6PVL - chains A and D of the 4 polymer chains in the assembly; structure by electron microscopy, 4.40 A resolution (low resolution: residue-level contacts below are approximate; hydrogen-bond / salt-bridge calls are withheld).

[Chain A (and D)]
Protein: Transient receptor potential cation channel subfamily V member 3
From: Mus musculus
Notes: chain D of this document is another copy of the same molecule, construct and numbering; everything in this record applies to it too
Reference sequence: Q8K424 (TRPV3_MOUSE); residues 1-791 here = UniProt positions 1-791
Sequence (808 residues; each row starts with the number of its first residue):
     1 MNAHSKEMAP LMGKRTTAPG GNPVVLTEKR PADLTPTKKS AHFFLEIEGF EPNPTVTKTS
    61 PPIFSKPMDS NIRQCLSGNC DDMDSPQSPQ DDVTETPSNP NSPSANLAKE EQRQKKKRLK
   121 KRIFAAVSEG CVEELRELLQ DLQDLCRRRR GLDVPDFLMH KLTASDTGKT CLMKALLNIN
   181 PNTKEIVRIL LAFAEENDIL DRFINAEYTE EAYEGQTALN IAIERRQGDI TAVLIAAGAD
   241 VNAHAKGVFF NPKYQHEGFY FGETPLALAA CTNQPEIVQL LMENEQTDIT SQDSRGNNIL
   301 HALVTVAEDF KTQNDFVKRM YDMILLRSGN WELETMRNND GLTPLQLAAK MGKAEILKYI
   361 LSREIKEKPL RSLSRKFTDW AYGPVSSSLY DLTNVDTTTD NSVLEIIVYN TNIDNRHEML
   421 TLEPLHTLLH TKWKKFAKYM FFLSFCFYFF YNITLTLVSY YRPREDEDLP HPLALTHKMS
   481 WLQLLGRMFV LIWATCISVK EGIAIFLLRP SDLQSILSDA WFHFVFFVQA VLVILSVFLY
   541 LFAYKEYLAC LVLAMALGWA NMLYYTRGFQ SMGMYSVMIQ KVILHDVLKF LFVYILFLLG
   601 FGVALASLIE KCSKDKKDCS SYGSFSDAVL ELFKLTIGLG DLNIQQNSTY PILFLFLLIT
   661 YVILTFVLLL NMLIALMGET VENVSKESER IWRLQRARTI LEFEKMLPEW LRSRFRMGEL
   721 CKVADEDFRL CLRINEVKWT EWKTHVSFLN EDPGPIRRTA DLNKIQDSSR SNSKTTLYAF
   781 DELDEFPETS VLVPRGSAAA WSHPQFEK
Disordered / not traced: 1-114, 759-808
Construct notes: expression tag (792-808)
Curated features (UniProtKB/Swiss-Prot):
  - binding site (Na(+)): Gly-638
What the authors report for this chain:
  - self-association interface (contacts with another copy of this molecule); pairs are residue here / residue on that copy: Trp-742/Arg-226

[Chain A / chain D interface]
Residue-residue contacts - 82 pairs, chain A then chain D:
  Trp-380(A) / Glu-257(D)
  Ala-381(A) / Glu-224(D)
  Ala-381(A) / Arg-225(D)
  Tyr-382(A) / Gln-216(D)
  Tyr-382(A) / Glu-224(D)
  Tyr-382(A) / Phe-249(D)
  Tyr-382(A) / Phe-259(D)
  Tyr-382(A) / Phe-261(D)
  Pro-384(A) / Phe-259(D)
  Pro-384(A) / Thr-272(D)
  Val-385(A) / Phe-259(D)
  Tyr-460(A) / Phe-625(D)
  Val-552(A) / Val-603(D)
  Val-552(A) / Ala-604(D)
  Val-552(A) / Ser-607(D)
  Met-555(A) / Val-603(D)
  Trp-559(A) / Leu-596(D)
  Trp-559(A) / Leu-599(D)
  Trp-559(A) / Gly-600(D)
  Met-562(A) / Leu-596(D)
  Leu-563(A) / Phe-597(D)
  Ser-571(A) / Lys-589(D)
  Met-572(A) / Lys-589(D)
  Met-572(A) / Phe-592(D)
  Met-572(A) / Val-593(D)
  Tyr-575(A) / Phe-590(D)
  Tyr-575(A) / Val-593(D)
  Tyr-575(A) / Leu-668(D)
  Tyr-575(A) / Asn-671(D)
  Tyr-575(A) / Met-672(D)
  Met-578(A) / Asn-671(D)
  Met-578(A) / Ala-675(D)
  Ile-579(A) / Leu-668(D)
  Ile-579(A) / Asn-671(D)
  Val-582(A) / Val-667(D)
  Val-582(A) / Asn-671(D)
  Ile-583(A) / Val-667(D)
  Val-587(A) / Val-667(D)
  Tyr-622(A) / Ile-652(D)
  Leu-630(A) / Leu-655(D)
  Phe-633(A) / Phe-656(D)
  Lys-634(A) / Leu-655(D)
  Ile-637(A) / Leu-635(D)
  Ile-637(A) / Ile-659(D)
  Ile-637(A) / Val-662(D)
  Leu-669(A) / Phe-666(D)
  Met-672(A) / Phe-666(D)
  Leu-673(A) / Leu-670(D)
  Leu-676(A) / Ile-674(D)
  Met-677(A) / Ile-674(D)
  Met-677(A) / Met-677(D)
  Val-681(A) / Glu-679(D)
  Val-681(A) / Val-681(D)
  Glu-682(A) / Glu-679(D)
  Val-684(A) / Ile-674(D)
  Ser-685(A) / Gly-678(D)
  Glu-736(A) / Gln-255(D)
  Glu-736(A) / His-256(D)
  Trp-739(A) / Val-306(D)
  Trp-739(A) / Glu-308(D)
  Trp-742(A) / Arg-226(D)
  Trp-742(A) / Thr-272(D)
  Trp-742(A) / Asn-273(D)
  Trp-742(A) / Asn-314(D)
  Trp-742(A) / Phe-316(D)
  Lys-743(A) / Arg-226(D)
  Thr-744(A) / Arg-225(D)
  Thr-744(A) / Gln-227(D)
  His-745(A) / Arg-225(D)
  Val-746(A) / Ile-179(D)
  Phe-748(A) / Asn-178(D)
  Phe-748(A) / Arg-225(D)
  Glu-751(A) / Lys-169(D)
  Glu-751(A) / Leu-177(D)
  Asp-752(A) / Leu-177(D)
  Asp-752(A) / Tyr-213(D)
  Asp-752(A) / Glu-224(D)
  Asp-752(A) / Arg-225(D)
  Pro-753(A) / Tyr-213(D)
  Gly-754(A) / Tyr-213(D)
  Gly-754(A) / Glu-257(D)
  Pro-755(A) / Glu-257(D)
Also at the interface, not in a pair above, chain A (56 interface residues in all): Lys-368, Gly-383, Thr-456, Ser-459, Asp-468, Ala-556, Gly-638, Thr-680, Thr-740, Ile-756
Also at the interface, not in a pair above, chain D (61 interface residues in all): Glu-129, Glu-210, Gln-313, His-585, Glu-610, Lys-611, Gly-640, Leu-664, Leu-673

[In short]
56 residues of chain A and 61 residues of chain D are in contact. UniProt lists Na+-binding residue Gly-638(A)
on chain A. The paper reports a self-association interface involving Trp-742(A).
Chain A and chain D are both Transient receptor potential cation channel subfamily V member 3 (Mus musculus);
the structure, Cryo-EM structure of mouse TRPV3 in closed state at 42 degrees Celsius, was determined by
electron microscopy together with 6PVM, 6PVN, 6PVO, 6PVP and 6PVQ from the same study.
